PDB entry 9CHZ | electron microscopy, 2.90 A resolution | chains H and N of the 16 polymer chains in the assembly

[Chain H]
Protein: Rubisco large subunit
Source organism: Anthoceros agrestis
Amino-acid sequence (475 residues; each row starts with the number of its first residue):
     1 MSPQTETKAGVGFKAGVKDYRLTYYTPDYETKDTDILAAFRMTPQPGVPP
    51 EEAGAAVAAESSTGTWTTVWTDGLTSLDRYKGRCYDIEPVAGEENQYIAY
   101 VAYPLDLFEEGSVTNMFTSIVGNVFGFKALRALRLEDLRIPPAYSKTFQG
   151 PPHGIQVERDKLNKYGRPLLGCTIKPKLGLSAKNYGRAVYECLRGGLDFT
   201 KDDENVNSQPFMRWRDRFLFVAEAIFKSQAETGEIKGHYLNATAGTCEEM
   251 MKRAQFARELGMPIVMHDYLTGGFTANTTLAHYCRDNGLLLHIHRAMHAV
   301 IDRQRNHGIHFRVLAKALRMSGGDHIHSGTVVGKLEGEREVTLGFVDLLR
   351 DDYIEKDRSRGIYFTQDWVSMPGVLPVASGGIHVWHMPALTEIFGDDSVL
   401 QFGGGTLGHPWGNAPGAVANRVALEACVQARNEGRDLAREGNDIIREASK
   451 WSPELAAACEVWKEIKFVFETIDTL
Not modelled in the structure: 1-11
Modified positions: K201 (lysine nz-carboxylic acid; KCX)
Metal / ion sites: Mg2+: K201, D203, E204 (together with 2-carboxyarabinitol-1,5-diphosphate)
Ligand contacts:
  - 2-carboxyarabinitol-1,5-diphosphate (CAP), molecule 1: T65, W66, N123
  - 2-carboxyarabinitol-1,5-diphosphate (CAP), molecule 2: T173, K175, K177, K201, D203, E204, H294, R295, H298, H327, G329, K334, L335, S379, G380, G381, G403, G404

[Chain N]
Protein: Rubisco small subunit
Source organism: Anthoceros agrestis
Amino-acid sequence (125 residues; each row starts with the number of its first residue):
     1 MQVWNPIDNPKFETLSYLPPLTDNQIAREIDYMLRNKWIPCLEFDPSGTI
    51 TTLPGQPGYYGGRYWTMWKLPMFGCNNAGYVLREIEHCKNAYPGCFIRVL
   101 GFDNIRQVQCCAFIVHKPQHHHHHH
Not modelled in the structure: 119-125

[Chain H / chain N interface]
Pairs across the interface (42; chain H residue first):
  Q156(H) - R106(N)  hydrogen bond (side chain-backbone)
  D160(H) - R63(N)
  K161(H) - R63(N)  hydrogen bond (backbone-side chain)
  N163(H) - E13(N)
  K164(H) - E13(N)  salt bridge
  Y165(H) - T14(N)
  Y165(H) - Q109(N)
  G166(H) - C110(N)
  R167(H) - E13(N)  salt bridge
  R167(H) - T14(N)
  R194(H) - W4(N)
  R194(H) - P6(N)
  G195(H) - Y17(N)
  G196(H) - Y17(N)
  E231(H) - P6(N)
  E231(H) - N9(N)
  T232(H) - K11(N)
  E234(H) - K11(N)
  E234(H) - E13(N)  hydrogen bond (side chain-backbone)
  I235(H) - Y60(N)
  R258(H) - G55(N)
  R258(H) - P57(N)
  M262(H) - P57(N)
  G288(H) - P57(N)
  D397(H) - R106(N)  salt bridge
  W411(H) - M1(N)
  W411(H) - Q2(N)
  R421(H) - E13(N)
  R421(H) - Y17(N)
  E425(H) - T14(N)
  E425(H) - L15(N)  hydrogen bond (side chain-backbone)
  E425(H) - S16(N)
  E425(H) - Y17(N)  hydrogen bond (side chain-backbone)
  E425(H) - L18(N)
  Q429(H) - Q25(N)
  N432(H) - E29(N)  hydrogen bond
  N432(H) - Y32(N)
  W451(H) - Y17(N)
  W451(H) - L18(N)  hydrophobic
  W451(H) - P19(N)
  P453(H) - Q2(N)
  E454(H) - W4(N)
Also at the interface, not in a pair above, chain H (38 interface residues in all): Q229, E259, G261, P263, N287, P410, P415, V418, V422, A426, R431
Also at the interface, not in a pair above, chain N (33 interface residues in all): P10, F12, L21, R28, T52, P54, G58, R98, Q107, V108

[In short]
The interface between chain H and chain N involves 38 residues on one side and 33 on the other, with 6
hydrogen bonds and 3 salt bridges. Among the polar pairs are K164(H)-E13(N), R167(H)-E13(N) and
D397(H)-R106(N). Ligands of chain H: 2-carboxyarabinitol-1,5-diphosphate.
Chain H is Rubisco large subunit and chain N is Rubisco small subunit, both from Anthoceros agrestis; the
structure, Anthoceros agrestis Rubisco assembled with Raf1 Raf2 and BSD2, was determined by electron
microscopy, deposited together with 9CI1, 9CI2 and 9CK5.
